5YJB - chains A and B; structure by X-ray diffraction, 2.96 A resolution.

[Chain A]
Protein: Lysine-specific histone demethylase 1A
Source organism: Homo sapiens
Notes: EC 1.-.-.-
UniProt: O60341 (KDM1A_HUMAN); residues 172-833 here = UniProt positions 172-833
Amino-acid sequence (669 residues; row label = number of the first residue in the row):
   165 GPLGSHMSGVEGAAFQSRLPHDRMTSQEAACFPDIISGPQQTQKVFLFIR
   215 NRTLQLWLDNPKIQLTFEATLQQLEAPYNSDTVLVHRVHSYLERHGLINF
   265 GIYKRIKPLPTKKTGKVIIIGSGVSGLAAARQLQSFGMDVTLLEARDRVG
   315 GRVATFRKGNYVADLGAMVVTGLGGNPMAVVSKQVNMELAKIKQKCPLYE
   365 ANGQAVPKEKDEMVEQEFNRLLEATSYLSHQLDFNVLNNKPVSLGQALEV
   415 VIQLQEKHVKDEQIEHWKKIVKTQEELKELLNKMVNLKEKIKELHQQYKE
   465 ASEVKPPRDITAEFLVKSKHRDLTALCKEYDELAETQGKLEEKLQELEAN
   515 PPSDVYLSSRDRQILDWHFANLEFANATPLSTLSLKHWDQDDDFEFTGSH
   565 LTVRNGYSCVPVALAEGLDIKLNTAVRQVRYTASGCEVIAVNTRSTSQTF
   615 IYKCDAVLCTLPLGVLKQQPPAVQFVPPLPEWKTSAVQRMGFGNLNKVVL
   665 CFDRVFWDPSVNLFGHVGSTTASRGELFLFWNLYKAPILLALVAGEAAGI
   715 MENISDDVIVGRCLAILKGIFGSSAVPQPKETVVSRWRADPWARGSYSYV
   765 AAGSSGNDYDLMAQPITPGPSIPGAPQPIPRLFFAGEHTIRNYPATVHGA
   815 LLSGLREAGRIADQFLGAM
Disordered / not traced: 165-171, 833
Sequence notes: expression tag (165-171)
Ligand contacts:
  - 8WC (4-[2-(4-methylphenyl)-5-(piperidin-4-ylmethoxy)pyridin-3-yl]benzenecarbonitrile): Gly330, Met332, Val333, Thr335, Ile356, Phe538, Ala539, Asn540, Asp555, His564, Leu659, Lys661, Leu677, Leu693, Trp695, Tyr761, Pro808, Ala809, Thr810
  - FAD (flavin-adenine dinucleotide): Ile284, Gly285, Ser286, Gly287, Val288, Ser289, Gly290, Leu307, Glu308, Ala309, Arg310, Gly314, Gly315, Arg316, Val317, Leu329, Gly330, Ala331, Met332, Val333, Thr588, Ala589, Val590, Thr624, Leu625, Pro626, Val629, Val637, Leu659, Trp751, Trp756, Ser760, Tyr761, Gly800, Glu801, Ala809, Thr810, Val811, His812, Ala814
What the authors report for this chain:
  - binding site for 8WC: Met332, Val333, Thr335, Ile356, Phe538, Ala539, Asn540, Asp555, His564, Leu659, Lys661, Leu677, Leu693, Trp695, Tyr761, Ala809
  - catalytic residues: Lys661 (citing earlier work)
  - conformationally variable residues (side-chain flip): Lys661, Trp695, Leu706

[Chain B]
Protein: REST corepressor 1
Source organism: Homo sapiens
UniProt: Q9UKL0 (RCOR1_HUMAN); residues 308-440 here correspond to UniProt positions 311-443 (UniProt number = residue number + 3)
Amino-acid sequence (140 residues; numbered 301 to 440; the number before each row is that of its first residue):
   301 GSSGSASRKPPKGMFLSQEDVEAVSANATAATTVLRQLDMELVSVKRQIQ
   351 NIKQTNSALKEKLDGGIEPYRLPEVIQKCNARWTTEEQLLAVQAIRKYGR
   401 DFQAISDVIGNKSVVQVKNFFVNYRRRFNIDEVLQEWEAE
Disordered / not traced: 301-308, 440
Sequence notes: expression tag (301-307)

[Interface between chain A and chain B]
Residue-residue contacts (98; chain A residue first):
  Glu381(A) - Met314(B)
  Arg384(A) - Pro311(B)
  Arg384(A) - Lys312(B)
  Arg384(A) - Met314(B)
  Glu387(A) - Pro311(B)
  Ala388(A) - Pro311(B)
  Ala388(A) - Met314(B)  hydrophobic
  Ala388(A) - Leu316(B)  hydrophobic
  Tyr391(A) - Lys309(B)
  Tyr391(A) - Pro310(B)
  Tyr391(A) - Leu316(B)  hydrophobic
  Leu392(A) - Val321(B)  hydrophobic
  Leu396(A) - Leu316(B)
  Leu396(A) - Gln318(B)
  Phe398(A) - Val321(B)  hydrophobic
  Leu401(A) - Ser325(B)
  Gln417(A) - Val324(B)
  Gln417(A) - Ala331(B)
  Leu418(A) - Phe315(B)
  Leu418(A) - Leu316(B)  hydrophobic
  Leu418(A) - Asp320(B)
  Leu418(A) - Val321(B)  hydrophobic
  Leu418(A) - Val324(B)  hydrophobic
  Gln419(A) - Gly313(B)
  Gln419(A) - Met314(B)
  Gln419(A) - Phe315(B)  hydrogen bond (side chain-backbone)
  Gln419(A) - Leu316(B)
  Glu420(A) - Leu335(B)
  Lys421(A) - Asp320(B)  salt bridge
  Lys421(A) - Leu335(B)
  Lys421(A) - Leu338(B)
  His422(A) - Phe315(B)
  Lys424(A) - Leu335(B)
  Lys424(A) - Asp339(B)  salt bridge
  Asp425(A) - Leu338(B)
  Gln427(A) - Leu342(B)
  Ile428(A) - Leu338(B)
  Ile428(A) - Glu341(B)
  Ile428(A) - Leu342(B)  hydrophobic
  Trp431(A) - Leu342(B)
  Trp431(A) - Val345(B)  hydrophobic
  Trp431(A) - Lys346(B)
  Trp431(A) - Ile349(B)  hydrophobic
  Ile434(A) - Ile349(B)  hydrophobic
  Val435(A) - Ile349(B)  hydrophobic
  Gln438(A) - Ile352(B)
  Gln438(A) - Lys353(B)
  Gln438(A) - Asn356(B)  hydrogen bond
  Glu439(A) - Ile352(B)
  Leu441(A) - Asn356(B)
  Lys442(A) - Thr355(B)
  Lys442(A) - Asn356(B)
  Lys442(A) - Leu359(B)
  Leu445(A) - Asn356(B)
  Leu445(A) - Leu359(B)  hydrophobic
  Leu445(A) - Lys360(B)
  Asn446(A) - Leu359(B)
  Met448(A) - Leu363(B)  hydrophobic
  Val449(A) - Leu359(B)
  Val449(A) - Lys362(B)
  Val449(A) - Leu363(B)  hydrophobic
  Lys452(A) - Lys362(B)  hydrogen bond (side chain-backbone)
  Lys452(A) - Leu363(B)
  Lys452(A) - Asp364(B)
  Lys452(A) - Gly366(B)
  Ile455(A) - Tyr370(B)  hydrophobic
  Lys456(A) - Tyr370(B)
  His459(A) - Pro369(B)
  His459(A) - Tyr370(B)
  Tyr462(A) - Leu372(B)  hydrophobic
  Ile474(A) - Glu386(B)
  Ile474(A) - Leu389(B)  hydrophobic
  Ile474(A) - Gln393(B)  hydrogen bond (backbone-side chain)
  Thr475(A) - Gln393(B)
  Phe478(A) - Leu390(B)  hydrophobic
  Phe478(A) - Gln393(B)
  Phe478(A) - Ala394(B)
  Phe478(A) - Lys397(B)
  Lys481(A) - Leu390(B)
  Lys481(A) - Val408(B)
  Ser482(A) - Lys397(B)
  Ser482(A) - Tyr398(B)  hydrogen bond
  Lys483(A) - Lys397(B)
  His484(A) - Leu372(B)
  Arg485(A) - Tyr398(B)
  Arg485(A) - Ala404(B)
  Arg485(A) - Asp407(B)
  Arg485(A) - Val408(B)
  Asp486(A) - Lys397(B)  salt bridge
  Asp486(A) - Tyr398(B)  hydrogen bond
  Leu487(A) - Tyr370(B)
  Leu487(A) - Leu372(B)  hydrophobic
  Cys491(A) - Ile367(B)  hydrophobic
  Tyr494(A) - Leu363(B)
  Tyr494(A) - Ile367(B)  hydrophobic
  Asp495(A) - Arg371(B)  salt bridge
  Glu505(A) - Lys360(B)  salt bridge
  Glu512(A) - Lys353(B)  salt bridge
Other interface residues (no listed pair), chain A (56 interface residues in all): Leu385, Val415, Lys432, Glu477, Gln501, Tyr520
Other interface residues (no listed pair), chain B (51 interface residues in all): Val334, Gln348, Pro373, Asp401

[In short]
56 residues of chain A and 51 residues of chain B are in contact, with 6 hydrogen bonds and 6 salt bridges.
Among the polar pairs are Lys421(A)-Asp320(B), Lys424(A)-Asp339(B) and Asp486(A)-Lys397(B). The paper reports
the catalytic residue Lys661(A); a binding site for 8WC at Met332(A), Val333(A) and Thr335(A) among others.
Here chain A is Lysine-specific histone demethylase 1A and chain B is REST corepressor 1, both from Homo
sapiens. Entry 5YJB (LSD1-CoREST in complex with
4-[5-(piperidin-4-ylmethoxy)-2-(p-tolyl)pyridin-3-yl]benzonitrile) was determined by X-ray diffraction.
